Entry 3BCI (X-ray diffraction, 1.81 A resolution); this record covers chain A.

[Chain A]
Molecule: Disulfide bond protein A
From: Staphylococcus aureus
Notes: fragment: residues in database 24-199
UniProt: Q9EYL5 (Q9EYL5_STAAU); residues 6-181 here correspond to UniProt positions 24-199 (UniProt number = residue number + 18)
Sequence (186 residues; numbered 4 to 189; the number before each row is that of its first residue):
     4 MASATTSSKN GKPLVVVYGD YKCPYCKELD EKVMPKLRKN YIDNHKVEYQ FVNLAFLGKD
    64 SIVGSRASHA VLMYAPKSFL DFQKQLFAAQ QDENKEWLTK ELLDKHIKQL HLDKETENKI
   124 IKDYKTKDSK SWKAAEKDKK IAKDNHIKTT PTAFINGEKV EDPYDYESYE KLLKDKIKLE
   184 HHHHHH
Not modelled in the structure: 4-13, 179-189
Differences from the reference sequence: expression tag (4-5, 182-189)
Cystine bridges: C26-C29
From the paper describing this entry:
  - catalytic residues: C26, C29
  - contacts within the chain: C26-C29, C26-T153 (water-mediated contact)
  - mutagenesis - T153V: increased catalytic activity

[Summary]
The paper reports catalytic residues C26 and C29; T153V increases catalytic activity.
Chain A is Disulfide bond protein A (Staphylococcus aureus); the structure, Crystal Structure of
Staphylococcus aureus DsbA, was determined by X-ray diffraction together with 3BCK and 3BD2 from the same
study.
